7T3J - chains H and M of the 12 polymer chains in the assembly; structure by electron microscopy, 3.20 A resolution.

# Chain H
Molecule: CRISPR type I-F/YPEST-associated protein Csy3
UniProtKB: A0A444M080 (A0A444M080_PSEAI); residues 21-361 here correspond to UniProt positions 2-342 (UniProt number = residue number - 19)
Sequence (360 residues; numbered 2 to 361; the number before each row is that of its first residue):
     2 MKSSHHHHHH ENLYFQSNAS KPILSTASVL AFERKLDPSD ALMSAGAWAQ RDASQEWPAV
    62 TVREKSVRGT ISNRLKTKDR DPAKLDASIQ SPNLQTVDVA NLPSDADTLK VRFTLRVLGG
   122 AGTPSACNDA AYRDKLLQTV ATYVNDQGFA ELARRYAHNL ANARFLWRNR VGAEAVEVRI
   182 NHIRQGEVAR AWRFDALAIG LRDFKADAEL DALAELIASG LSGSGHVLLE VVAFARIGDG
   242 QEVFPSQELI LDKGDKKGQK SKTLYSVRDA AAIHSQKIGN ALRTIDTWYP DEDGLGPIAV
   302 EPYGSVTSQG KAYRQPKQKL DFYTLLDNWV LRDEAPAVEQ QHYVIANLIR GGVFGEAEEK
Disordered / not traced: 2-23, 359-361
Construct notes: initiating methionine (2); expression tag (3-20)

# Chain M
Molecule: 61-nt RNA strand
Sequence (61 nucleotides; numbered 1 to 61; the number before each row is that of its first residue):
     1 CUAAGAAAUU CACGGCGGGC UUGAUGUCCG CGUCUACCUG AUUCACUGCC GUAUAGGCAG
    61 C

# Chain H / chain M interface
Pairs across the interface (45):
  Ala-32(H) / C11(M)  base contact
  Phe-33(H) / C11(M)  hydrogen bond to the sugar
  Glu-34(H) / C11(M)  sugar contact
  Glu-34(H) / A12(M)  phosphate contact
  Arg-35(H) / A12(M)  salt bridge to the phosphate
  Arg-35(H) / C13(M)  salt bridge to the phosphate
  Ser-67(H) / U21(M)  phosphate contact
  Val-68(H) / G19(M)  sugar contact
  Val-68(H) / U21(M)  phosphate contact
  Arg-69(H) / G19(M)  hydrogen bond to the sugar
  Arg-69(H) / C20(M)  hydrogen bond to the sugar
  Arg-69(H) / U21(M)  hydrogen bond to the sugar
  Arg-69(H) / U22(M)  base contact
  Gly-70(H) / G19(M)  base contact
  Thr-71(H) / C20(M)  phosphate contact
  Leu-95(H) / U21(M)  sugar contact
  Gln-96(H) / G19(M)  hydrogen bond to the base
  Trp-168(H) / G14(M)  base contact
  Arg-169(H) / C16(M)  phosphate contact
  Arg-169(H) / G17(M)  sugar contact
  Arg-169(H) / G18(M)  salt bridge to the phosphate
  Ser-247(H) / G15(M)  phosphate contact
  Gln-248(H) / G15(M)  hydrogen bond to the sugar
  Gln-248(H) / C16(M)  sugar contact
  Leu-250(H) / G15(M)  base contact
  His-275(H) / G15(M)  salt bridge to the phosphate
  Gln-277(H) / C13(M)  phosphate contact
  Gln-277(H) / G14(M)  sugar contact
  Gln-277(H) / G15(M)  hydrogen bond to the phosphate
  Lys-278(H) / G14(M)  hydrogen bond to the base
  Lys-278(H) / G15(M)  phosphate contact
  Lys-278(H) / C16(M)  salt bridge to the phosphate
  Asn-281(H) / G14(M)  phosphate contact
  Arg-284(H) / C13(M)  sugar contact
  Arg-284(H) / G14(M)  salt bridge to the phosphate
  Glu-302(H) / G14(M)  phosphate contact
  Val-307(H) / G14(M)  base contact
  Thr-308(H) / G14(M)  hydrogen bond to the base
  Ser-309(H) / G14(M)  hydrogen bond to the base
  Arg-351(H) / A12(M)  sugar contact
  Gly-352(H) / A12(M)  sugar contact
  Gly-353(H) / C11(M)  hydrogen bond to the sugar
  Gly-353(H) / A12(M)  sugar contact
  Val-354(H) / C11(M)  base contact
  Val-354(H) / A12(M)  base contact
Also at the interface, not in a pair above, chain H (32 interface residues in all): Ser-126, Pro-246, Glu-249

# Summary
32 residues of chain H face 12 of chain M across their interface; the contacts include 11 hydrogen bonds and 6
salt bridges. Polar contacts include Gln-96(H)/G19(M), Lys-278(H)/G14(M) and Thr-308(H)/G14(M).
Here chain H is CRISPR type I-F/YPEST-associated protein Csy3 and chain M is a 61-nt RNA strand. Entry 7T3J
(Cryo-EM structure of Csy-AcrIF24) was determined by electron microscopy together with 7T3K, 7T3L, 7TAW and
7TAX from the same study.
